PDB entry 7K95 | X-ray diffraction, 1.90 A resolution | chains A and C of the 3 polymer chains in the assembly

# Chain A
Molecule: Isoform 2 of Cleavage and polyadenylation specificity factor subunit 4
Organism: Homo sapiens
Reference sequence: O95639-2 (CPSF4-2_HUMAN); residue numbers follow UniProt; this construct covers 114-173
Chain sequence (60 residues; each row starts with the number of its first residue):
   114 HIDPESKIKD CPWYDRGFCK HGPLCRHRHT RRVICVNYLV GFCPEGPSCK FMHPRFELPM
Disordered / not traced: 114-120
Ion coordination: Zn2+ site 1: C124, C132, C138, H142; Zn2+ site 2: C148, C156, C162, H166
What the authors report for this chain:
  - Zn2+ coordination: H142, H166
  - contacts within the chain: R129-R168
  - mutagenesis - Y127A/Y151A (Kd 1.5 uM): abolished binding to Pre-mRNA 3'-end-processing factor FIP1 (chain C)
  - mutagenesis - Y127A, Y151A: unchanged catalytic activity on AAUAAA poly(A) signal
  - mutagenesis - Y127A/Y151A: abolished binding to hFip1

# Chain C
Molecule: Pre-mRNA 3'-end-processing factor FIP1
Organism: Homo sapiens
Reference sequence: Q6UN15 (FIP1_HUMAN); residues 159-200 here = UniProt positions 159-200
Chain sequence (42 residues; row label = number of the first residue in the row):
   159 SFEDKPWRKP GADLSDYFNY GFNEDTWKAY CEKQKRIRMG LE
Disordered / not traced: 159-160, 192-200

# Interface between chain A and chain C
Contacting residue pairs (26; chain A residue first):
  Y151(A) - S173(C)  hydrogen bond (side chain-backbone)
  Y151(A) - Y175(C)
  Y151(A) - F176(C)
  Y151(A) - N177(C)  hydrogen bond (backbone-side chain)
  L152(A) - Y178(C)  hydrogen bond (backbone-side chain)
  V153(A) - W185(C)
  G154(A) - Y175(C)
  G154(A) - F176(C)
  G154(A) - N177(C)  hydrogen bond (backbone-backbone)
  G154(A) - Y178(C)
  G154(A) - W185(C)
  F155(A) - W165(C)  hydrophobic
  F155(A) - Y175(C)
  F155(A) - F176(C)  hydrophobic
  F155(A) - W185(C)
  C156(A) - Y175(C)  hydrogen bond (backbone-backbone)
  P157(A) - Y175(C)
  E158(A) - Y175(C)
  G159(A) - D174(C)
  G159(A) - Y175(C)
  P160(A) - D174(C)
  P160(A) - Y175(C)
  H166(A) - D174(C)  hydrogen bond (side chain-backbone)
  R168(A) - D171(C)  salt bridge
  R168(A) - S173(C)  hydrogen bond
  R168(A) - D174(C)  salt bridge
Also at the interface, not in a pair above, chain A (13 interface residues in all): P167
Also at the interface, not in a pair above, chain C (11 interface residues in all): P164, F180
Interface features reported in the paper:
  - specific contacts: Y151(A)-S173(C), H166(A)-D174(C), R168(A)-D174(C)
  - interface residues, chain A: F155(A)
  - hot spots on chain A (mutagenesis) - Y151A (1.8 +/- 0.4 nM): decreased binding to Pre-mRNA 3'-end-processing factor FIP1 (chain C)

# Overview
The interface between chain A and chain C involves 13 residues on one side and 11 on the other, with 7
hydrogen bonds and 2 salt bridges. Among the polar pairs are R168(A)-D171(C), R168(A)-D174(C) and
Y151(A)-S173(C). The paper describes contacts between Y151(A) and S173(C), H166(A) and D174(C) and R168(A) and
D174(C). The paper reports that Y127A/Y151A of chain A abolish binding to Pre-mRNA 3'-end-processing factor
FIP1 (chain C); the interface residue F155(A); 3 substitutions were tested in all.
Chain A is Isoform 2 of Cleavage and polyadenylation specificity factor subunit 4 and chain C is Pre-mRNA
3'-end-processing factor FIP1, both from Homo sapiens; the structure, Crystal structure of human CPSF30 in
complex with hFip1, was determined by X-ray diffraction.
